Entry 1HMR (X-ray diffraction, 1.40 A resolution); this record covers chain A.

Chain A:
Molecule: Muscle fatty acid binding protein
Organism: Homo sapiens
Reference sequence: P05413 (FABPH_HUMAN); residue numbers follow UniProt; this construct covers 1-132
Sequence (132 residues; numbered 1 to 132; the number before each row is that of its first residue):
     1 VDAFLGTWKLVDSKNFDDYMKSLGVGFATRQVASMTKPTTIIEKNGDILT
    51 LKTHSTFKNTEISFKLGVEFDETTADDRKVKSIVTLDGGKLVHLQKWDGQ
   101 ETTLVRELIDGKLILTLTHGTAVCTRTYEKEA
Unresolved in the structure: 132
Small-molecule neighbours: Elaidic acid (ELA): F16, Y19, M20, L23, V25, T29, A33, P38, T53, S55, F57, K58, N59, T60, A75, D76, R78, R106, L115, L117, R126, Y128

Overview:
Ligands of chain A: Elaidic acid.
Chain A is Muscle fatty acid binding protein (Homo sapiens); the structure, 1.4 angstroms structural studies
on human muscle fatty acid binding protein: binding interactions with three saturated ..., was determined by
X-ray diffraction together with 1HMS and 1HMT from the same study.
